Entry 8SDS (X-ray diffraction, 1.63 A resolution); this record covers chain A.

# Chain A
Protein: Beta-lactamase
From: Pseudomonas aeruginosa
Notes: EC 3.5.2.6
UniProtKB: Q4H482 (Q4H482_PSEAI); residues -25 to 371 here correspond to UniProt positions 1-397 (UniProt number = residue number + 26)
Chain sequence (397 residues; each row starts with the number of its first residue; numbers below 1 keep their minus sign (Met-25 is residue -25)):
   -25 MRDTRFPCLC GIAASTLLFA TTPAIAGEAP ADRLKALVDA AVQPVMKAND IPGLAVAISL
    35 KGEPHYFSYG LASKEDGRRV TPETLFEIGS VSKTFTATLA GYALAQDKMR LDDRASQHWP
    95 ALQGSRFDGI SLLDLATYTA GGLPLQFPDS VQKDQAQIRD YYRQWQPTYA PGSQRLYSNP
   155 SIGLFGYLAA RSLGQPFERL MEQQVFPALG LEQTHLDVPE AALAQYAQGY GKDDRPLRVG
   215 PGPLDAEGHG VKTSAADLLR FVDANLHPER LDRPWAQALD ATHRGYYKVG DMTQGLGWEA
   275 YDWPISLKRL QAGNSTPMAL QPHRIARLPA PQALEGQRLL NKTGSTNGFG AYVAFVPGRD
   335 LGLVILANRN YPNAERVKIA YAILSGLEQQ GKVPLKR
Disordered / not traced: -25 to 2, 363-371
Sequence notes: engineered mutation His223 (Tyr249 in Q4H482)
Glycans and other covalent adducts: compound CB4 linked to Ser64
Ligand contacts: CB4 (pinacol[[2-amino-alpha-(1-carboxy-1-methylethoxyimino)-4-thiazoleacetyl]amino]methaneboronate): Gly63, Lys67, Leu119, Gln120, Tyr151, Asn153, Ala293, Leu294, Lys316, Thr317, Gly318, Ser319, Thr320, Asn321, Asn344, Asn347

# Overview
Compound CB4 is covalently linked to Ser64.
Chain A is Beta-lactamase (Pseudomonas aeruginosa); the structure, Crystal structure of PDC-3 Y221H
beta-lactamase in complex with the boronic acid inhibitor LP-06, was determined by X-ray diffraction together
with 8SDL, 8SDN, 8SDR, 8SDT and 8SDV from the same study.
